4OHQ - chains A and B; structure by X-ray diffraction, 2.15 A resolution.

== Chain A (and B) ==
Protein: Triosephosphate isomerase, chloroplastic
Source organism: Arabidopsis thaliana
Notes: EC 5.3.1.1; chain B of this document is another copy of the same molecule, construct and numbering; everything in this record applies to it too
UniProt: Q9SKP6 (TPIC_ARATH); residues 1-256 here correspond to UniProt positions 60-315 (UniProt number = residue number + 59)
Sequence (256 residues; numbered 1 to 256; the number before each row is that of its first residue):
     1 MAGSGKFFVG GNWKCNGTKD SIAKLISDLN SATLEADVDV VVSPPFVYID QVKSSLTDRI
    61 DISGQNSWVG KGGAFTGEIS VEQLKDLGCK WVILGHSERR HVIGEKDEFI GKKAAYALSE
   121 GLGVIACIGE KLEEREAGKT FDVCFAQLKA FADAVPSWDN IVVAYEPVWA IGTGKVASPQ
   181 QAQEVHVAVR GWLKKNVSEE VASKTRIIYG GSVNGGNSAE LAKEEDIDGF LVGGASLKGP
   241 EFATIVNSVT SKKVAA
Unresolved in the structure: 1-4, 255-256 (chain B: 1-3, 255-256)
Swiss-Prot annotation at these positions:
  - active site: H96 (Electrophile), E166 (Proton acceptor)
  - binding site (substrate): N12, K14
  - modified residue: S119 (Phosphoserine)
Reported in the primary citation:
  - self-association interface (contacts with another copy of this molecule); pairs are residue here / residue on that copy: C15-E78 (hydrogen bond), C15-S80 (hydrogen bond), C15-Q83, C15-F75 (backbone contact), C15-G73 (backbone contact), C15
  - contacts within the chain: P167-G211
  - catalytic residues: K14, E166 (citing earlier work)
  - mutagenesis - C15S, C15S/C89S, C89S: decreased catalytic activity
  - mutagenesis - C15S/C89S: decreased stability
  - post-translational modification sites: C15

== How chain A and chain B interact ==
Pairs across the interface (78; chain A residue first):
  N12(A) with T76(B), hydrogen bond
  K14(A) with G73(B); A74(B); T76(B)
  C15(A) with G72(B); G73(B), hydrogen bond (backbone-backbone); F75(B); E78(B), hydrogen bond (side chain-backbone); I79(B); S80(B); Q83(B)
  N16(A) with G73(B); Q83(B), hydrogen bond (backbone-side chain)
  G17(A) with Q83(B), hydrogen bond (backbone-side chain)
  T18(A) with E82(B); D86(B)
  K19(A) with D86(B), hydrogen bond (backbone-side chain)
  P45(A) with I79(B), hydrophobic; Q83(B)
  F46(A) with F46(B), hydrophobic; V47(B); G77(B); I79(B)
  V47(A) with F46(B); I79(B), hydrophobic; L87(B)
  Y48(A) with Q83(B); D86(B), hydrogen bond; L87(B), hydrophobic
  D50(A) with K19(B), salt bridge
  Q65(A) with T76(B); G77(B), hydrogen bond (side chain-backbone)
  W68(A) with V102(B), hydrophobic; I103(B), hydrophobic
  G72(A) with C15(B)
  G73(A) with K14(B); C15(B), hydrogen bond (backbone-backbone); N16(B), hydrogen bond (backbone-side chain)
  A74(A) with K14(B); E98(B)
  F75(A) with C15(B); E98(B), hydrogen bond (backbone-side chain)
  T76(A) with N12(B), hydrogen bond; K14(B); Q65(B); H96(B), hydrogen bond; E98(B), hydrogen bond; R99(B), hydrogen bond (backbone-side chain)
  G77(A) with F46(B); Q65(B), hydrogen bond (backbone-side chain); R99(B)
  E78(A) with C15(B), hydrogen bond (backbone-side chain); R99(B), salt bridge; I103(B)
  I79(A) with P45(B), hydrophobic; F46(B)
  S80(A) with C15(B)
  E82(A) with T18(B)
  Q83(A) with C15(B); N16(B), hydrogen bond (side chain-backbone); G17(B), hydrogen bond (side chain-backbone); P45(B); Y48(B)
  D86(A) with T18(B); K19(B), hydrogen bond (side chain-backbone); Y48(B), hydrogen bond
  L87(A) with V47(B); Y48(B), hydrophobic
  H96(A) with T76(B), hydrogen bond
  E98(A) with A74(B); F75(B); T76(B), hydrogen bond
  R99(A) with T76(B), hydrogen bond (side chain-backbone); G77(B); E78(B), salt bridge
  V102(A) with W68(B), hydrophobic
  I103(A) with W68(B), hydrophobic; E78(B)
Also at the interface, not in a pair above, chain A (34 interface residues in all): I49, N66
Also at the interface, not in a pair above, chain B (35 interface residues in all): I49, D50, Q51, N66

== Overview ==
The interface between chain A and chain B involves 34 residues on one side and 35 on the other; the contacts
include 24 hydrogen bonds and 3 salt bridges. Polar pairs include D50(A)-K19(B), E78(A)-R99(B) and
N12(A)-T76(B). The paper reports catalytic residues K14(A) and E166(A); C15S, C15S/C89S and C89S of chain A
reduce catalytic activity.
Both chains are Triosephosphate isomerase, chloroplastic (Arabidopsis thaliana). Entry 4OHQ (Crystal structure
of chloroplast triose phosphate isomerase from Arabidopsis thaliana) was determined by X-ray diffraction (same
publication as 4OBT).
